8W2I - chains E and H of the 8 polymer chains in the assembly; structure by electron microscopy, 3.60 A resolution.

[Chain E (and H)]
Molecule: ATP-dependent 6-phosphofructokinase, liver type
Source organism: Homo sapiens
Notes: EC 2.7.1.11; chain H of this document is another copy of the same molecule, construct and numbering; everything in this record applies to it too
UniProt: P17858 (PFKAL_HUMAN); residues 1-780 here = UniProt positions 1-780
Sequence (780 residues; numbered 1 to 780; the number before each row is that of its first residue):
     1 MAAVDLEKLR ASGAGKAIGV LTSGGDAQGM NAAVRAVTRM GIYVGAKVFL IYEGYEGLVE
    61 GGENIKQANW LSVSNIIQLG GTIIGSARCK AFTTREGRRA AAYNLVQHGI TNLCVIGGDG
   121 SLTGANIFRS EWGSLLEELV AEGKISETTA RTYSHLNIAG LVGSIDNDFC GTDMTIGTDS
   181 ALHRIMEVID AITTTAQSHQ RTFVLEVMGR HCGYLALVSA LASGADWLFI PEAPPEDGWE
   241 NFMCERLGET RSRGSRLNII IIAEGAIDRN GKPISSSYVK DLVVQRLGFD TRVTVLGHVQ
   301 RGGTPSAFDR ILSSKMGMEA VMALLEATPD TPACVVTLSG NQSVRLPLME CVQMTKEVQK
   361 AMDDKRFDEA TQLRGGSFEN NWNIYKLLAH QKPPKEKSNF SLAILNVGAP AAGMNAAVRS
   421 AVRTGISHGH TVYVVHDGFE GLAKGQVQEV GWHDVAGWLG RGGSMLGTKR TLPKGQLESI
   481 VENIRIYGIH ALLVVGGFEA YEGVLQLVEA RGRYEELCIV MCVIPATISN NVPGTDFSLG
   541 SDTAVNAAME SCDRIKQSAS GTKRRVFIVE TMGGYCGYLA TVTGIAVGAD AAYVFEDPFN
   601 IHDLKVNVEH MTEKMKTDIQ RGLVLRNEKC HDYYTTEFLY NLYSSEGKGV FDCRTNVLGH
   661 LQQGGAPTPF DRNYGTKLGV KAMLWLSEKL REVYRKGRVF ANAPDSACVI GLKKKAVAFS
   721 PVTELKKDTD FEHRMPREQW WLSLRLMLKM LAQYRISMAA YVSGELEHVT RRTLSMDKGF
Not modelled in the structure: 1-12, 754-780
Ligand contacts:
  - ADP (adenosine-5'-diphosphate), molecule 1: Ser-23, Gly-24, Gly-25, Tyr-55, Arg-88, Cys-89, Phe-92, Thr-93, Gly-117, Gly-118, Asp-119, Gly-120, Ser-121, Thr-123, Gly-124, Ile-127
  - ADP, molecule 2: Asp-173, Met-174, Asp-179, Tyr-214, Phe-308, Gly-340, Asn-341, Ser-377, Asn-381, Phe-537, Asp-542, Phe-670, Lys-677, Leu-712
  - ADP, molecule 3: Asp-226, Trp-227, Leu-228, Glu-236, Phe-242, Trp-382, Tyr-385, Lys-386, Ala-389, His-390, Lys-392
  - 6-O-phosphono-beta-D-fructofuranose (F6P): Arg-88, Ile-165, Asp-166, Met-208, Arg-210, Glu-264, His-298, Arg-301
  - 1,6-di-O-phosphono-beta-D-fructofuranose (FBP): Ala-409, Arg-470, Phe-498, Glu-499, Thr-527, Ile-528, Ser-529, Asn-531, Met-572, Gly-573, Gly-574, His-660, Gln-663, Arg-734
Curated features (UniProtKB/Swiss-Prot):
  - region: Gln-391 to Phe-400 (Interdomain linker)
  - active site: Asp-166 (Proton acceptor)
  - binding site (ATP): Gly-25, Arg-88, Cys-89, Gly-118 to Ser-121
  - binding site (Mg(2+)): Asp-119
  - binding site (substrate): Ser-164 to Asp-166, Arg-201, Met-208 to Arg-210, Glu-264, Arg-292, His-298 to Arg-301
  - binding site (beta-D-fructose 2,6-bisphosphate): Arg-470, Thr-527 to Asn-531, Arg-565, Met-572 to Gly-574, Glu-628, Arg-654, His-660 to Gln-663, Arg-734
  - modified residue: Ala-2 (N-acetylalanine), Ser-377 (Phosphoserine), Tyr-640 (Phosphotyrosine), Ser-775 (Phosphoserine)
  - glycosylation: Ser-529 (O-linked (GlcNAc) serine)
  - mutagenesis: Thr-527 (T527A: Does not affect GlcNAcylation), Ser-529 (S529A: Prevents GlcNAcylation and enhance enzyme activity)
Reported in the primary citation:
  - mutagenesis - N702T: increased catalytic activity
  - mutagenesis - N702T: abolished localization
  - allosteric site: Thr-194, Lys-677 (from molecular simulation)

[Interface between chain E and chain H]
Residue-residue contacts (20; chain E residue first):
  Ile-601(E) with Glu-646(H)
  Lys-605(E) with Lys-605(H)
  His-631(E) with Ser-645(H)
  Tyr-633(E) with Asn-641(H); Ser-644(H), hydrogen bond; Ser-645(H); Lys-648(H)
  Tyr-634(E) with Ser-645(H), hydrogen bond
  Phe-638(E) with Phe-638(H), hydrophobic
  Asn-641(E) with Tyr-633(H); Phe-638(H)
  Leu-642(E) with Ile-601(H), hydrophobic
  Ser-644(E) with Tyr-633(H)
  Ser-645(E) with His-631(H); Tyr-633(H); Tyr-634(H), hydrogen bond
  Glu-646(E) with Ile-601(H), hydrogen bond (side chain-backbone); Tyr-634(H), hydrogen bond
  Lys-648(E) with Asp-632(H), salt bridge; Tyr-633(H), hydrogen bond
Other interface residues (no listed pair), chain H (15 interface residues in all): Asn-600, Thr-635, Leu-642

[In short]
The interface between chain E and chain H involves 12 residues on one side and 15 on the other; the contacts
include 6 hydrogen bonds and 1 salt bridge. Polar pairs include Lys-648(E)/Asp-632(H), Tyr-633(E)/Ser-644(H)
and Tyr-634(E)/Ser-645(H). The paper reports that N702T of chain E increases catalytic activity; an allosteric
site at Thr-194(E) and Lys-677(E).
Chain E and chain H are both ATP-dependent 6-phosphofructokinase, liver type (Homo sapiens); the structure,
Human liver phosphofructokinase-1 filament in the R-state conformation, was determined by electron microscopy
together with 8W2G, 8W2H and 8W2J from the same study.
